3A1J - chains B and C of the 3 polymer chains in the assembly; structure by X-ray diffraction, 2.50 A resolution.

[Chain B]
Molecule: Checkpoint protein HUS1
Source organism: Homo sapiens
Reference sequence: O60921 (HUS1_HUMAN); residues 1-280 here = UniProt positions 1-280
Chain sequence (281 residues; row label = number of the first residue in the row; numbering starts at 0):
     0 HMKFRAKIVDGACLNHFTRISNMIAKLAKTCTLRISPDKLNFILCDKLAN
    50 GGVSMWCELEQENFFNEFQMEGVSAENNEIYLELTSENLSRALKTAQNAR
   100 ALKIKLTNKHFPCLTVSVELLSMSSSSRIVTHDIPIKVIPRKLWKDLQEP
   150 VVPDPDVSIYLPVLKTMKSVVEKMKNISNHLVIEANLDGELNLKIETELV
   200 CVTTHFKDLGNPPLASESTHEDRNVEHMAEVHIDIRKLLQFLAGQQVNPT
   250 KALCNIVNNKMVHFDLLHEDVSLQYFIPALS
Not modelled in the structure: 48-49, 214-223
Differences from the reference sequence: expression tag (0)
Modified / non-standard residues: Mse1, Mse22, Mse54, Mse69, Mse122, Mse166, Mse173, Mse227, Mse260 (selenomethionine; parent Met)

[Chain C]
Molecule: Cell cycle checkpoint protein RAD1
Source organism: Homo sapiens
Notes: EC 3.1.11.2
Reference sequence: O60671 (RAD1_HUMAN); numbering as in UniProt (aligned over 13-275)
Chain sequence (263 residues; each row starts with the number of its first residue):
    13 DQYSLVASLDNVRNLSTILKAIHFREHATCFATKNGIKVTVENAKCVQAN
    63 AFIQAGIFQEFKVQEESVTFRINLTVLLDCLSIFGSSPMPGTLTALRMCY
   113 QGYGYPLMLFLEEGGVVTVCKINTQEPEETLDFDFCSTNVINKIILQSEG
   163 LREAFSELDMTSEVLQITMSPDKPYFRLSTFGNAGSSHLDYPKDSDLMEA
   213 FHCNQTQVNRYKISLLKPSTKALVLSCKVSIRTDNRGFLSLQYMIRNEDG
   263 QICFVEYYCCPDE
Modified / non-standard residues: Mse101, Mse110, Mse120, Mse172, Mse181, Mse210, Mse256 (selenomethionine; parent Met)
Swiss-Prot annotation at these positions:
  - mutagenesis: F64 (F64A: Reduced binding to RHNO1; when associated with A-256 and A-266), K155 (K155A: Reduced binding to RHNO1; when associated with A-244 and A-254), S226 to K233 (Abolishes association of the 9-1-1 complex with RAD17), R244 (R244A: Reduced binding to RHNO1; when associated with A-155 and A-254), Q254 (Q254A: Reduced binding to RHNO1; when associated with A-155 and A-244), Mse256 (M256A: Reduced binding to RHNO1; when associated with A-64 and A-266), F266 (F266A: Reduced binding to RHNO1; when associated with A-64 and A-256)

[Interface between chain B and chain C]
Residue-residue contacts - 31 pairs, chain B then chain C:
  S168(B) - I95(C)
  S168(B) - F96(C)
  S168(B) - G97(C)
  V169(B) - I95(C)  hydrogen bond (backbone-backbone)
  K172(B) - D91(C)
  K172(B) - S94(C)  hydrogen bond (side chain-backbone)
  K172(B) - I95(C)
  K172(B) - S98(C)
  N175(B) - D91(C)  hydrogen bond
  I176(B) - V88(C)  hydrophobic
  I176(B) - D91(C)
  E197(B) - N135(C)
  L198(B) - N135(C)  hydrogen bond (backbone-backbone)
  V199(B) - V88(C)  hydrophobic
  V199(B) - K133(C)
  C200(B) - V131(C)
  C200(B) - C132(C)
  C200(B) - K133(C)  hydrogen bond (backbone-backbone)
  V201(B) - C92(C)  hydrophobic
  V201(B) - T130(C)
  V201(B) - V131(C)
  T202(B) - V129(C)
  T202(B) - T130(C)
  T202(B) - V131(C)  hydrogen bond (backbone-backbone)
  T203(B) - V128(C)
  T203(B) - V129(C)
  T203(B) - T130(C)  hydrogen bond
  H204(B) - V128(C)
  H204(B) - V129(C)  hydrogen bond (backbone-backbone)
  F205(B) - V128(C)  hydrophobic
  K206(B) - G127(C)
Also at the interface, not in a pair above, chain B (17 interface residues in all): T165, Mse173
Also at the interface, not in a pair above, chain C (18 interface residues in all): E125, I134

[Summary]
17 residues of chain B and 18 residues of chain C are in contact; the contacts include 8 hydrogen bonds. Among
the polar pairs are K172(B)-S94(C), N175(B)-D91(C) and T203(B)-T130(C). Curated annotation (UniProt) lists 14
mutagenesis sites on chain C.
Here chain B is Checkpoint protein HUS1 and chain C is Cell cycle checkpoint protein RAD1, both from Homo
sapiens. Entry 3A1J (Crystal structure of the human Rad9-Hus1-Rad1 complex) was determined by X-ray
diffraction.
